4HG7 - chain A; structure by X-ray diffraction, 1.60 A resolution.

[Chain A]
Molecule: E3 ubiquitin-protein ligase Mdm2
Organism: Homo sapiens
Notes: EC 6.3.2.-; fragment: p53 binding domain (residues 17-125)
Reference sequence: Q00987 (MDM2_HUMAN); residues 17-108 here = UniProt positions 17-108
Chain sequence (97 residues; row label = number of the first residue in the row):
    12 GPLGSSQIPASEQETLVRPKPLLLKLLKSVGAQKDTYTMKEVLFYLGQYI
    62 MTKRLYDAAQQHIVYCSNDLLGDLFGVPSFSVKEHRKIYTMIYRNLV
Not modelled in the structure: 12-17
Differences from the reference sequence: expression tag (12-16); engineered mutation Ala69 (Glu in Q00987), Ala70 (Lys in Q00987)
Ligand contacts: Nutlin 3a (NUT; 4-({(4S,5R)-4,5-bis(4-chlorophenyl)-2-[4-methoxy-2-(propan-2-yloxy)phenyl]-4,5-dihydro-1H-imidazol-1-yl}carbonyl)piperazin-2-one): Leu54, Leu57, Gly58, Ile61, Met62, Tyr67, Gln72, His73, Val75, Phe91, Val93, His96, Ile99, Tyr100
UniProt features mapped onto this chain:
  - mutagenesis: Gly58 (G58A: No effect on its ability to induce apoptosis)

[Overview]
Ligands of chain A: Nutlin 3a. Curated annotation (UniProt) lists one mutagenesis site.
Chain A is E3 ubiquitin-protein ligase Mdm2 (Homo sapiens); the structure, Crystal Structure of an
MDM2/Nutlin-3a complex, was determined by X-ray diffraction together with 4HFZ from the same study.
